PDB entry 8OTB | X-ray diffraction, 1.50 A resolution | chain A

[Chain A]
Molecule: Chitodextrinase
Source organism: Clostridium perfringens
UniProtKB: F8UNI5 (F8UNI5_CLOPF); residue numbers follow UniProt; this construct covers 46-611
Sequence (575 residues; numbered 44 to 618; the number before each row is that of its first residue):
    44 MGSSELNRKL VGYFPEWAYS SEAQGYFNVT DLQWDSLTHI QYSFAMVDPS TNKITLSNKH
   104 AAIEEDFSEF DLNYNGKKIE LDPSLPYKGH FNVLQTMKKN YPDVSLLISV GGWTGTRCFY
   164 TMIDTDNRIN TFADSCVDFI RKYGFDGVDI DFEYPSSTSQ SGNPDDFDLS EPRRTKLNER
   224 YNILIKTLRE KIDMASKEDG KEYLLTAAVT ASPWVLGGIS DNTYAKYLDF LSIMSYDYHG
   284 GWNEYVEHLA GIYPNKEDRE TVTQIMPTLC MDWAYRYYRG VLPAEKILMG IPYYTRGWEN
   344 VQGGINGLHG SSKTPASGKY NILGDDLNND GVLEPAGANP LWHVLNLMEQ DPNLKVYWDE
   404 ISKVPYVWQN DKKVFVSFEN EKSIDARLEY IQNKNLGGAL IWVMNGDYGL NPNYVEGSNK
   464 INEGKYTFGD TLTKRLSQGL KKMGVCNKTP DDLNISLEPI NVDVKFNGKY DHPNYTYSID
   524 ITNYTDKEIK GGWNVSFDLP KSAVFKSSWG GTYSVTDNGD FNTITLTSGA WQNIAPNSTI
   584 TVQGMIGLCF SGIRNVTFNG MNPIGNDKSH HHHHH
Not modelled in the structure: 44-46, 610-618
Construct notes: initiating methionine (44); expression tag (45, 612-618); conflict R302 (Ile in F8UNI5)
From the paper describing this entry:
  - contacts within the chain: D194-E196 (hydrogen bond)
  - catalytic residues: E196 (citing earlier work)
  - mutagenesis - E196Q: abolished catalytic activity

[In short]
The paper reports the catalytic residue E196; E196Q abolishes catalytic activity.
Chain A is Chitodextrinase (Clostridium perfringens); the structure, Clostridium perfringens chitinase
CP4_3455, was determined by X-ray diffraction, deposited together with 8OSE, 8OVR, 8OWF, 8OYE and 8C6Z.
